6ZO3 - chains BBB and CCC of the 3 polymer chains in the assembly; structure by X-ray diffraction, 1.55 A resolution.

== Chain BBB ==
Molecule: Urease subunit beta
Source organism: Sporosarcina pasteurii
Notes: EC 3.5.1.5
UniProt: P41021 (URE2_SPOPA); numbering as in UniProt (aligned over 5-126)
Amino-acid sequence (122 residues; row label = number of the first residue in the row):
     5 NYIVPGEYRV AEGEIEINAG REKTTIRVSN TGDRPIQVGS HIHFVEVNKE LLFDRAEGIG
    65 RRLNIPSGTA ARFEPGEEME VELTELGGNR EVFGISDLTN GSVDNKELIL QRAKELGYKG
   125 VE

== Chain CCC ==
Molecule: Urease subunit alpha
Source organism: Sporosarcina pasteurii
Notes: EC 3.5.1.5
UniProt: A0A0H3YL32 (A0A0H3YL32_SPOPA); numbering as in UniProt (aligned over 1-570)
Amino-acid sequence (570 residues; each row starts with the number of its first residue):
     1 MKINRQQYAE SYGPTVGDQV RLADTDLWIE VEKDYTTYGD EANFGGGKVL REGMGENGTY
    61 TRTENVLDLL LTNALILDYT GIYKADIGVK DGYIVGIGKG GNPDIMDGVT PNMIVGTATE
   121 VIAAEGKIVT AGGIDTHVHF INPDQVDVAL ANGITTLFGG GTGPAEGSKA TTVTPGPWNI
   181 EKMLKSTEGL PINVGILGKG HGSSIAPIME QIDAGAAGLK IHEDWGATPA SIDRSLTVAD
   241 EADVQVAIHS DTLNEAGFLE DTLRAINGRV IHSFHVEGAG GGHAPDIMAM AGHPNVLPSS
   301 TNPTRPFTVN TIDEHLDMLM VCHHLKQNIP EDVAFADSRI RPETIAAEDI LHDLGIISMM
   361 STDALAMGRA GEMVLRTWQT ADKMKKQRGP LAEEKNGSDN FRAKRYVSKY TINPAIAQGI
   421 AHEVGSIEEG KFADLVLWEP KFFGVKADRV IKGGIIAYAQ IGDPSASIPT PQPVMGRRMY
   481 GTVGDLIHDT NITFMSKSSI QQGVPAKLGL KRRIGTVKNC RNIGKKDMKW NDVTTDIDIN
   541 PETYEVKVDG EVLTCEPVKE LPMAQRYFLF
Modified residues: Lys220 (lysine nz-carboxylic acid; KCX); Cys322 (3,6-dimethylcatechol cysteine; QNT)
Ion coordination: Ni2+ site 1: His137, His139, Lys220, Asp363 (together with hydroxide ion); Ni2+ site 2: Lys220, His249, His275 (together with hydroxide ion)
Small-molecule neighbours: hydroxide ion (OH): His137, His139, Lys220, His249, His275, Gly280, Asp363

== Interface between chain BBB and chain CCC ==
Contacting residue pairs (94; chain BBB residue first):
  Ile7(BBB) with Arg21(CCC); Asp24(CCC)
  Val8(BBB) with Arg21(CCC)
  Pro9(BBB) with Ala23(CCC); Lys441(CCC); Tyr567(CCC)
  Gly10(BBB) with Val20(CCC); Arg21(CCC); Ala23(CCC), hydrogen bond (backbone-backbone); Pro440(CCC); Lys441(CCC)
  Glu11(BBB) with Val20(CCC); Arg21(CCC), salt bridge; Trp28(CCC)
  Tyr12(BBB) with Ala9(CCC); Pro14(CCC); Gln19(CCC); Val20(CCC), hydrophobic; Gly126(CCC)
  Arg13(BBB) with Asp18(CCC); Gln19(CCC), hydrogen bond; Trp28(CCC)
  Val14(BBB) with Arg5(CCC); Gln6(CCC); Ala9(CCC), hydrophobic; Asp18(CCC)
  Ala15(BBB) with Arg5(CCC); Gly17(CCC); Asp18(CCC), hydrogen bond (backbone-side chain)
  Glu16(BBB) with Arg5(CCC), hydrogen bond (backbone-side chain)
  Gly17(BBB) with Arg5(CCC)
  Glu18(BBB) with Ile3(CCC); Asn4(CCC)
  Ile19(BBB) with Lys2(CCC); Ile3(CCC), hydrogen bond (backbone-backbone); Arg5(CCC); Tyr8(CCC), hydrophobic; Tyr38(CCC), hydrophobic
  Glu20(BBB) with Met1(CCC); Lys2(CCC); Tyr38(CCC)
  Ile21(BBB) with Met1(CCC), hydrogen bond (backbone-backbone); Ile3(CCC), hydrophobic; Tyr38(CCC); Gly39(CCC)
  Asn22(BBB) with Tyr38(CCC), hydrogen bond (backbone-backbone); Gly39(CCC)
  Arg25(BBB) with Asp40(CCC), salt bridge; Asp107(CCC), salt bridge
  Gly43(BBB) with Gly47(CCC); Arg51(CCC)
  Ser44(BBB) with Val49(CCC)
  His45(BBB) with Gly39(CCC), hydrogen bond (side chain-backbone); Asp40(CCC), salt bridge; Val49(CCC); Met54(CCC); Ile105(CCC)
  Ile46(BBB) with Met54(CCC)
  Arg66(BBB) with Gly39(CCC), hydrogen bond (side chain-backbone); Asp40(CCC), salt bridge
  Asn68(BBB) with Met1(CCC)
  Pro70(BBB) with Met1(CCC), hydrophobic; Ile3(CCC), hydrophobic; Tyr12(CCC)
  Ser71(BBB) with Tyr12(CCC), hydrogen bond (backbone-side chain); Gly39(CCC); Glu41(CCC), hydrogen bond (side chain-backbone); Asn43(CCC), hydrogen bond; Val49(CCC)
  Gly72(BBB) with Asn43(CCC); Gly47(CCC); Lys48(CCC), hydrogen bond (backbone-side chain); Val49(CCC)
  Thr73(BBB) with Gly47(CCC)
  Leu90(BBB) with Ile105(CCC)
  Gly91(BBB) with Asp104(CCC); Ile105(CCC), hydrogen bond (backbone-backbone); Asp107(CCC)
  Gly92(BBB) with Pro103(CCC); Ile105(CCC); Met106(CCC), hydrogen bond (backbone-backbone); Asp107(CCC), hydrogen bond (backbone-side chain)
  Asn93(BBB) with Pro103(CCC), hydrogen bond (backbone-backbone); Asp104(CCC)
  Arg94(BBB) with Asp104(CCC), hydrogen bond (backbone-backbone)
  Glu95(BBB) with Asp104(CCC), hydrogen bond (backbone-backbone); Ile105(CCC)
  Phe97(BBB) with Glu52(CCC); Gly53(CCC); Thr59(CCC); Asp104(CCC)
  Gly98(BBB) with Glu52(CCC)
  Ile99(BBB) with Glu52(CCC), hydrogen bond (backbone-side chain); Gly53(CCC)
Other interface residues (no listed pair), chain BBB (39 interface residues in all): Tyr6, Ile69, Val96
Other interface residues (no listed pair), chain CCC (47 interface residues in all): Gly13, Thr15, Val16, Asp26, Thr37, Gly397, Arg566

== Overview ==
39 residues of chain BBB face 47 of chain CCC across their interface; the contacts include 20 hydrogen bonds
and 5 salt bridges. Polar contacts include Glu11(BBB)-Arg21(CCC), Arg25(BBB)-Asp40(CCC) and
Arg25(BBB)-Asp107(CCC). Ligands of chain CCC: hydroxide ion.
Here chain BBB is Urease subunit beta and chain CCC is Urease subunit alpha, both from Sporosarcina pasteurii.
Entry 6ZO3 (1.55 A resolution 3,6-dimethylcatechol (3,6-dimethylbenzene-1,2-diol) inhibited Sporosarcina
pasteurii urease) was determined by X-ray diffraction together with 6ZNY, 6ZNZ, 6ZO0, 6ZO1 and 6ZO2 from the
same study.
